5W3E - chains C and D of the 6 polymer chains in the assembly; structure by electron microscopy, 2.53 A resolution.

== Chain C ==
Name: viral protein 2
From: Human rhinovirus 14
UniProt: P03303 (POLG_HRV14); residues 1-262 here correspond to UniProt positions 70-331 (UniProt number = residue number + 69)
Sequence (262 residues; numbered 1 to 262; the number before each row is that of its first residue):
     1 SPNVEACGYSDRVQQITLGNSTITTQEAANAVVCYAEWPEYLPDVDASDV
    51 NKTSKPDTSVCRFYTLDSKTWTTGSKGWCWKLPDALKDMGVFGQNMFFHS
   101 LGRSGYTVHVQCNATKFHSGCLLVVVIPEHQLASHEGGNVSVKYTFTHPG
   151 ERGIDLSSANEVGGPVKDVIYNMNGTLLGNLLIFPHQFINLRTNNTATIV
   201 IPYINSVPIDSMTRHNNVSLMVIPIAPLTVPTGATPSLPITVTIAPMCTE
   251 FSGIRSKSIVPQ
Not modelled in the structure: 1-7
UniProt features mapped onto this chain:
  - site: Gln262 (Cleavage)

== Chain D ==
Name: viral protein 4
From: Human rhinovirus 14
UniProt: P03303 (POLG_HRV14); residues 1-68 here correspond to UniProt positions 2-69 (UniProt number = residue number + 1)
Sequence (68 residues; row label = number of the first residue in the row):
     1 GAQVSTQKSGSHENQNILTNGSNQTFTVINYYKDAASTSSAGQSLSMDPS
    51 KFTEPVKDLMLKGAPALN
Not modelled in the structure: 1-28
UniProt features mapped onto this chain:
  - site: Asn68 (Cleavage)
  - lipidation: Gly1 (N-myristoyl glycine)

== Interface between chain C and chain D ==
Pairs across the interface - 23 pairs, chain C then chain D:
  Tyr9(C) - Asn68(D)
  Ser10(C) - Asn68(D)  hydrogen bond (side chain-backbone)
  Asp11(C) - Asp58(D)
  Asp11(C) - Ala66(D)
  Asp11(C) - Leu67(D)
  Asp11(C) - Asn68(D)  hydrogen bond (backbone-side chain)
  Arg12(C) - Leu67(D)  hydrogen bond (side chain-backbone)
  Arg12(C) - Asn68(D)
  Ala28(C) - Leu67(D)
  Ala29(C) - Leu67(D)  hydrophobic
  Asn30(C) - Val56(D)
  Asn30(C) - Lys57(D)
  Asn30(C) - Asp58(D)  hydrogen bond (side chain-backbone)
  Asn30(C) - Met60(D)
  Asn30(C) - Leu67(D)
  Ala31(C) - Val56(D)
  Ala31(C) - Lys57(D)  hydrogen bond (backbone-backbone)
  Val32(C) - Pro55(D)
  Val33(C) - Pro55(D)  hydrogen bond (backbone-backbone)
  Val33(C) - Lys57(D)
  Tyr35(C) - Lys51(D)
  Tyr35(C) - Phe52(D)  hydrophobic
  Thr193(C) - Leu67(D)
Interface residues without a listed pair, chain C (14 interface residues in all): Gln14, Ala36
Interface residues without a listed pair, chain D (11 interface residues in all): Leu59

== In short ==
14 residues of chain C and 11 residues of chain D are in contact; the contacts include 6 hydrogen bonds. Polar
pairs include Ser10(C)-Asn68(D), Asp11(C)-Asn68(D) and Arg12(C)-Leu67(D).
Here chain C is viral protein 2 and chain D is viral protein 4, both from Human rhinovirus 14. Entry 5W3E
(CryoEM structure of rhinovirus B14 in complex with C5 Fab (33 degrees Celsius, molar ratio 1:3 ...) was
determined by electron microscopy (same publication as 5W3L, 5W3M and 5W3O).
